2Y3X - chain A; structure by X-ray diffraction, 2.10 A resolution.

# Chain A
Protein: 2', 3'-cyclic-nucleotide 3'-phosphodiesterase
Source organism: Mus musculus
Notes: EC 3.1.4.37; fragment: catalytic domain, residues 159-378
Reference sequence: P16330 (CN37_MOUSE); residues 159-378 here = UniProt positions 159-378
Sequence (221 residues; each row starts with the number of its first residue):
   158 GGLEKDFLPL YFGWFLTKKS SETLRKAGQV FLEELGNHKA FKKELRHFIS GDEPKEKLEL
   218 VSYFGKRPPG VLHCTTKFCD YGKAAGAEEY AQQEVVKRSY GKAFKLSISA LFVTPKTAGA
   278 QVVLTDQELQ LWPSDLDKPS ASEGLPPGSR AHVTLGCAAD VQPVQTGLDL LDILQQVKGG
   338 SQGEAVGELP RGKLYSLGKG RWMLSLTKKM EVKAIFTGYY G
Disordered / not traced: 158-163
Differences from the reference sequence: expression tag (158)
What the authors report for this chain:
  - binding site for sulfate ion: Pro-320
  - conformationally variable residues (side-chain flip): Arg-307

# Summary
The paper reports a binding site for sulfate ion at Pro-320; conformational variability at Arg-307.
Chain A is 2', 3'-cyclic-nucleotide 3'-phosphodiesterase (Mus musculus); the structure, Catalytic domain of
mouse 2',3'-cyclic nucleotide 3'- phosphodiesterase, complexed with sulfate, was determined by X-ray
diffraction together with 2YDB, 2YDD, 2Y1P and 2XMI from the same study.
